7POQ - chains A and B; structure by X-ray diffraction, 1.85 A resolution.

Chain A (and B):
Protein: Bft-3
Organism: Bacteroides fragilis
Notes: chain B of this document is another copy of the same molecule, construct and numbering; everything in this record applies to it too
UniProt: O86049 (O86049_BACFG); residues 18-397 here = UniProt positions 18-397
Amino-acid sequence (402 residues; numbered -4 to 397; the number before each row is that of its first residue; numbers below 1 keep their minus sign (Met-4 is residue -4)):
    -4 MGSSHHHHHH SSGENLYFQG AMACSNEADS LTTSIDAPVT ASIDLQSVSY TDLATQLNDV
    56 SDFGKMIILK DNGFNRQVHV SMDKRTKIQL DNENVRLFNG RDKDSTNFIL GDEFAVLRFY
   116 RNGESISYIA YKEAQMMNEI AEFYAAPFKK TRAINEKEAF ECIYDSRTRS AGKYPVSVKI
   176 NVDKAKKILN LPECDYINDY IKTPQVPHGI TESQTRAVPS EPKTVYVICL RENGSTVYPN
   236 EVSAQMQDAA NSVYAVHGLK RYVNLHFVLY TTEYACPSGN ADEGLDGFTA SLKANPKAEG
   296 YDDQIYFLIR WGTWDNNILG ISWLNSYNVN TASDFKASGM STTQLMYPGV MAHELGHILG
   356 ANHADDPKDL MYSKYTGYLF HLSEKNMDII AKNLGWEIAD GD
Unresolved in the structure: -4 to 33, 162-167, 199-212 (chain B: -4 to 32, 164-166, 199-212)
Construct notes: initiating methionine (-4); expression tag (-3 to 17)
Bound ions: Zn2+: Asp194, His348, His352, His358
Residues lining bound ligands:
  - foliosidine (7WK): Tyr221, Ile223, Leu225, Tyr265, Thr266, Thr267, Asn290, Lys292, Ala293, Tyr296, Tyr301
  - proline (PRO), molecule 1: Ser44, Tyr45, Thr46, Tyr126, Lys127, Glu128, Ala129, Met132, Pro170, Val171
  - proline (PRO), molecule 2: Asn117, Gly118, Glu119, Asp178, Thr371, Gly372, Tyr373
What the authors report for this chain:
  - binding site for foliosidine: Tyr221, Tyr265, Lys292, Tyr296, Tyr301

How chain A and chain B interact:
Pairs across the interface (34):
  Tyr45(A) - Asn87(B)
  Thr46(A) - Asn87(B)
  Asn53(A) - Lys82(B)
  Asn53(A) - Gln84(B)
  Asn53(A) - His261(B)
  Asp54(A) - Tyr221(B)  hydrogen bond
  Val55(A) - Lys82(B)
  Ser56(A) - Glu216(B)
  Phe58(A) - Ser215(B)
  Phe58(A) - Glu216(B)
  Lys82(A) - Asn53(B)  hydrogen bond (side chain-backbone)
  Lys82(A) - Asp54(B)
  Lys82(A) - Val55(B)  hydrogen bond (side chain-backbone)
  Lys82(A) - Ser56(B)
  Lys82(A) - Met77(B)
  Gln84(A) - Asn53(B)
  Asp86(A) - Lys127(B)  hydrogen bond (backbone-side chain)
  Asn87(A) - Tyr45(B)
  Asn87(A) - Thr46(B)
  Asn87(A) - Thr50(B)
  Glu88(A) - Asp107(B)
  Glu88(A) - Lys127(B)  salt bridge
  Asn89(A) - Arg91(B)
  Asn89(A) - Asp107(B)  hydrogen bond (backbone-side chain)
  Arg91(A) - Asn89(B)
  Asp107(A) - Glu88(B)
  Asp107(A) - Asn89(B)  hydrogen bond (side chain-backbone)
  Asp107(A) - Asp107(B)
  Lys127(A) - Glu88(B)  salt bridge
  Ser215(A) - Phe58(B)
  Glu216(A) - Ser56(B)  hydrogen bond
  Glu216(A) - Phe58(B)
  Tyr221(A) - Asp54(B)  hydrogen bond
  His261(A) - Asn53(B)
Also at the interface, not in a pair above, chain A (23 interface residues in all): Thr50, Met77, Glu108
Also at the interface, not in a pair above, chain B (23 interface residues in all): Asp86, Glu108

Overview:
The chain A/chain B interface involves 23 residues from each chain; the contacts include 8 hydrogen bonds and
2 salt bridges. Polar contacts include Glu88(A)-Lys127(B), Asp54(A)-Tyr221(B) and Lys82(A)-Asn53(B). Bound to
chain A: foliosidine and proline. Asp194(A), His348(A), His352(A) and His358(A) coordinate Zn2+. From the
paper: a binding site for foliosidine at Tyr221(A), Tyr265(A) and Lys292(A) among others.
Both chains are Bft-3 (Bacteroides fragilis). Entry 7POQ (Crystal structure of profragilysin-3 (proBFT-3) from
Bacteroides fragilis in complex with foliosidine in P41212) was determined by X-ray diffraction, deposited
together with 7PND, 7POL, 7POO and 7POU.
